9NAQ - chains H and A of the 3 polymer chains in the assembly; structure by electron microscopy, 3.40 A resolution.

# Chain H
Protein: 110_C4 Fab heavy chain
Organism: Homo sapiens
Notes: antibody fragment or engineered binder
Amino-acid sequence (122 residues; each row starts with the number of its first residue; a row labelled like 82A-82C holds insertion residues (82A, then the next letters in order)):
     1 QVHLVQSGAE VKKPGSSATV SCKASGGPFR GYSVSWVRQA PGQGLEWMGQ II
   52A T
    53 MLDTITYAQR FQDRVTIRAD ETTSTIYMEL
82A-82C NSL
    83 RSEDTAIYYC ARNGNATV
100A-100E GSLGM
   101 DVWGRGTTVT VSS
Disulfide bonds: Cys22-Cys92

# Chain A
Protein: Erythrocyte membrane protein 1
Organism: Plasmodium falciparum
UniProt: A3R6S4 (A3R6S4_PLAFA); numbering as in UniProt (aligned over 1-1166)
Amino-acid sequence (1195 residues; row label = number of the first residue in the row):
     1 MGSQSSKPSK PSVDTNESYK SARNVLERYA ESIKQQAEND ASGYEKELKG KLEEASFCGA
    61 YCELIGVPKY GSTDPCYLDH RWHTNLLHEK VKDRDPCHNR NQKRFDEGQV YECGSGIIKG
   121 NGNNRNGGSC APPRRRHMCD KNLEALTVAN TKNSNDLLGN ILVTAKYEGD SIVNSYANSG
   181 MFNVCTALAR SFADIGDIIR GKDLYLGNGD YKEKVSNNLR AIFNKIYENL NDPNVKAHYQ
   241 KDAPNYYKLR EHWWTVNRDQ VWKAITCNAP TGADYFRKGS DGTNVFTSQG QCGHYEGAPP
   301 TNLDYVPQFL RWFEEWAEEF CRKKKIKLEN VKKACRDESS KLYCSHNGYD CTQTIRNKDI
   361 CIRESKCTDC STKCKLYELW LEKQENEFKK QTKKYDKEIN GNNSLQNNKN NGIDKKYHNE
   421 FYKNFREKGY TSLDKFLKLL NEGMYCKNQK PEEEDIDFTK NGDKGIFYRS EYCQVCPYCG
   481 LDCGGKTCTA KQEIYPDCVY NGAYEPPNGA ETTEITVLYS ADQEGDISNK LSEFCNDENN
   541 KNSQKWQCYY VSSENNGCKM EKKNANHTPE VKITKFHNFF EMWVTYLLTE TITWKDKLKT
   601 CMNNTKTADC IHECNKNCVC FDKWVKQKED EWNSIKKLFT KEKKMPKQYY GNINIYFESF
   661 FFHVMKKLNK EAKWNKLMDE LRNKIELSKG NEGTKDLQDA IELLLEYLKE KSTICKDNNT
   721 NEACDPTVDP TKNPCGKNTK AGSDKVISVK QIAQYYKRLA HEQLEERGSR SALKGDASKG
   781 TYRRQGNPRK LKKVCRIAKD HSNRNHKDSR GRHLCTSYLE FLQTIDDSHN SSNAKRVNNS
   841 FLGDVLLSAK LDAAEIIKRY KDQNNIRENI EQKDEEAMCR AVRYSFADLG DIIRGKDLWD
   901 HKDFKKLERD LVKIFGKIKD ELKSKLGDKY IGDEAKSPYK QLRSDWWEAN RHQVWKAMQC
   961 KTTTKPFSLN IKCGDTSITP LVDYIPQRLR WMTEWAEWYC KEQSRLYGEL VEKCNTCGSS
  1021 NGIVTTEDCK KKCMQCKQKC EAYKSFIEKW KKQWDEQEKK YQELYRKATQ NGSDGSKVTA
  1081 DKDADVVDFL SKLRNKNDTN NLFESAAAYV HDTGNLDDCN AQNIFCEKNC DGKVNDKYVF
  1141 RKYPYDHAKA CNCNENVTPR PPALSNGSGS HHHHHHGSGS GLNDIFEAQK IEWHE
Not modelled in the structure: 1-574, 601-618, 637-652, 679-698, 715-1195
Construct notes: conflict Gln109 (Arg in A3R6S4), Glu329 (Gly in A3R6S4); expression tag (1167-1195)

# Interface between chain H and chain A
Residue-residue contacts - 25 pairs, chain H then chain A:
  Arg30(H) - Glu581(A)  salt bridge
  Gly31(H) - Ser659(A)
  Ser33(H) - Phe662(A)
  Ile52(H) - Lys666(A)
  Met53(H) - Glu581(A)
  Met53(H) - Thr585(A)
  Met53(H) - Ser659(A)
  Met53(H) - Phe660(A)  hydrophobic
  Met53(H) - His663(A)
  Leu54(H) - Met582(A)  hydrophobic
  Leu54(H) - His663(A)
  Thr58(H) - Lys666(A)
  Gly96(H) - Phe662(A)
  Ala98(H) - Glu658(A)
  Ala98(H) - Phe661(A)  hydrophobic
  Ala98(H) - Phe662(A)  hydrophobic
  Thr99(H) - Glu658(A)  hydrogen bond
  Val100(H) - Asn675(A)
  Gly100A(H) - Phe661(A)
  Gly100A(H) - Glu671(A)
  Gly100A(H) - Asn675(A)  hydrogen bond (backbone-side chain)
  Ser100B(H) - Phe661(A)
  Ser100B(H) - Glu671(A)  hydrogen bond
  Leu100C(H) - Phe661(A)  hydrophobic
  Leu100C(H) - Glu671(A)
Other interface residues (no listed pair), chain H (18 interface residues in all): Pro28, Thr56, Asn95, Asn97
Other interface residues (no listed pair), chain A (17 interface residues in all): His577, Asn578, Met665, Asn669, Trp674

# Overview
Chain H and chain A form an interface of 18 and 17 residues respectively, with 3 hydrogen bonds and 1 salt
bridge. Polar pairs include Arg30(H)-Glu581(A), Thr99(H)-Glu658(A) and Ser100B(H)-Glu671(A).
Chain H is 110_C4 Fab heavy chain (Homo sapiens) and chain A is Erythrocyte membrane protein 1 (Plasmodium
falciparum); the structure, Cryo-EM structure of 110_C4 Fab in complex with CIDRa1.7 PfEMP1, was determined by
electron microscopy.
